Entry 4CI5 (X-ray diffraction, 1.77 A resolution); this record covers chain A.

[Chain A]
Name: Peroxisome proliferator-activated receptor gamma
Organism: Homo sapiens
Notes: fragment: ligand binding domain, residues 206-477
UniProtKB: P37231 (PPARG_HUMAN); residues 206-477 here = UniProt positions 206-477
Chain sequence (272 residues; each row starts with the number of its first residue):
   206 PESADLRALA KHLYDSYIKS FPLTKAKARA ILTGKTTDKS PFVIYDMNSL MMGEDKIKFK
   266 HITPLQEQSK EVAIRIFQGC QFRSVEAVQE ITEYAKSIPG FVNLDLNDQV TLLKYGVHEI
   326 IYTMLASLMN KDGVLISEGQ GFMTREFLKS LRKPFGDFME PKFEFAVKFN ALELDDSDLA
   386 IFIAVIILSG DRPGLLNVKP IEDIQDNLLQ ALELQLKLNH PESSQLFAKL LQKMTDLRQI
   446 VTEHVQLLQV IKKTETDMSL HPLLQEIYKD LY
Unresolved in the structure: 263-274
Small-molecule neighbours: Y1N (2-methyl-2-[4-[2-[4-[(E)-phenyldiazenyl]phenoxy]ethyl]phenoxy]propanoic acid): Phe226, Phe282, Cys285, Gln286, Arg288, Ser289, Ala292, Glu295, Ile296, His323, Ile325, Ile326, Tyr327, Met329, Leu330, Leu333, Phe363, Met364, His449, Leu453, Leu465, Leu469, Tyr473
From the paper describing this entry:
  - binding site for Y1N: Phe226, Arg288, Ser289, Ala292, His323, Met329, Leu330, Met364, His449, Tyr473

[In short]
Chain A binds compound Y1N. The paper reports a binding site for Y1N at Phe226, Arg288 and Ser289 among
others.
Chain A is Peroxisome proliferator-activated receptor gamma (Homo sapiens); the structure, Structural basis
for GL479 a dual Peroxisome Proliferator-Activated Receptor gamma agonist, was determined by X-ray
diffraction, deposited together with 4CI4.
